PDB entry 3TMH | X-ray diffraction, 3.80 A resolution | chains A and E of the 10 polymer chains in the assembly

# Chain A (and E)
Name: Na(+)/H(+) exchange regulatory cofactor NHE-RF3
From: Homo sapiens
Notes: chain E of this document is another copy of the same molecule, construct and numbering; everything in this record applies to it too
UniProt: Q5T2W1 (NHRF3_HUMAN); residue numbers follow UniProt; this construct covers 375-459
Sequence (87 residues; numbered 373 to 459; the number before each row is that of its first residue):
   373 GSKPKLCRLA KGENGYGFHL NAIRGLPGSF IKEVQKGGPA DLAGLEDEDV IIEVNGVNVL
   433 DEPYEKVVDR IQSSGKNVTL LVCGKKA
Unresolved in the structure: 373-374, 457-459
Sequence notes: expression tag (373-374)
UniProt features mapped onto this chain:
  - modified residue: T451 (Phosphothreonine)

# How chain A and chain E interact
Residue-residue contacts (6):
  I395(A) with P376(E)
  R396(A) with L453(E)
  G397(A) with N430(E), hydrogen bond (backbone-side chain); L432(E)
  L398(A) with I424(E), hydrophobic; L432(E), hydrophobic
Also at the interface, not in a pair above, chain A (5 interface residues in all): P399
Also at the interface, not in a pair above, chain E (6 interface residues in all): C455

# In short
The interface between chain A and chain E involves 5 residues on one side and 6 on the other; the contacts
include 1 hydrogen bond. The hydrogen-bonded pair is G397(A)-N430(E).
Chain A and chain E are both Na(+)/H(+) exchange regulatory cofactor NHE-RF3 (Homo sapiens); the structure,
Crystal structure of dual-specific A-kinase anchoring protein 2 in complex with cAMP-dependent protein kinase
A type ..., was determined by X-ray diffraction.
